Entry 1EAQ (X-ray diffraction, 1.25 A resolution); this record covers chain A.

[Chain A]
Protein: Runt-related transcription factor 1
Source organism: Mus musculus
Notes: fragment: runt domain residues 36-185
UniProtKB: Q03347 (RUN1_MOUSE); numbering as in UniProt (aligned over 46-185)
Chain sequence (140 residues; numbered 46 to 185; the number before each row is that of its first residue):
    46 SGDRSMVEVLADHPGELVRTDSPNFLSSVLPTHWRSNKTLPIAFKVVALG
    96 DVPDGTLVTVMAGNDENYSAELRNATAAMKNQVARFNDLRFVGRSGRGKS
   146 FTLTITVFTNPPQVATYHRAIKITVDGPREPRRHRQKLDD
Disordered / not traced: 46-49, 174-185
Construct notes: engineered mutation Ser72 (Cys in Q03347), Ser81 (Cys in Q03347)
Modified positions: Mse51 (selenomethionine; parent Met); Mse106 (selenomethionine; parent Met); Mse124 (selenomethionine; parent Met)
Curated features (UniProtKB/Swiss-Prot):
  - region (Interaction with DNA): Arg80, Asn82 to Thr84, Arg135 to Gly143, Ile168 to Arg177
  - binding site (chloride): Asn112, Glu116, Arg139, Val170
  - mutagenesis: Arg80 (R80A: Interferes with DNA-binding), Asn109 (N109A: Interferes with heterodimerization), Tyr113 (Y113A: Interferes with heterodimerization), Arg142 (R142A: Interferes with DNA-binding), Lys144 (K144M: Interferes with DNA-binding), Thr149 (T149A: Interferes with heterodimerization), Val170 (V170A: No effect), Asp171 (D171A: Interferes with DNA-binding), Arg174 (R174A: Interferes with DNA-binding), Arg177 (R177A: Interferes with DNA-binding)

[Summary]
Curated annotation (UniProt) lists 4 chloride-binding residues and 10 mutagenesis sites.
Chain A is Runt-related transcription factor 1 (Mus musculus); the structure, The RUNX1 Runt domain at 1.25A
resolution: A structural switch and specifically bound chloride ions modulate ..., was determined by X-ray
diffraction, deposited together with 1EAN and 1EAO.
